4NJI - chains A and B; structure by X-ray diffraction, 2.20 A resolution.

# Chain A (and B)
Name: 7-carboxy-7-deazaguanine synthase
Organism: Burkholderia multivorans
Notes: EC 4.3.99.3; chain B of this document is another copy of the same molecule, construct and numbering; everything in this record applies to it too
UniProt: A9AC61 (A9AC61_BURM1); numbering as in UniProt (aligned over 1-210)
Sequence (230 residues; row label = number of the first residue in the row; numbers below 1 keep their minus sign (Met-19 is residue -19)):
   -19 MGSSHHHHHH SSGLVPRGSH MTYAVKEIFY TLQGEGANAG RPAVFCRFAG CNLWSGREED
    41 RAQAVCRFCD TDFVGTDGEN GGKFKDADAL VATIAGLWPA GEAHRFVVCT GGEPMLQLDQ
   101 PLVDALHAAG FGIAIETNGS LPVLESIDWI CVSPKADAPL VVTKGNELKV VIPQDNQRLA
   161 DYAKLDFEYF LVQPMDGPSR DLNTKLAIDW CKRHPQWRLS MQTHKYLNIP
Not modelled in the structure: -19 to 1
Sequence notes: expression tag (-19 to 0)
Bound ions: 4Fe-4S cluster Fe: Cys31, Cys46, Cys49 (together with S-adenosylmethionine); Mg2+: Thr51 (together with 6-carboxy-5,6,7,8-tetrahydropterin)
Ligand contacts:
  - 6-carboxy-5,6,7,8-tetrahydropterin (2K8; (6R)-2-amino-4-oxo-3,4,5,6,7,8-hexahydropteridine-6-carboxylic acid): Thr11, Leu12, Gln13, Gly14, Glu15, Phe25, Arg27, Thr90, Glu116, His204, Pro210
  - S-adenosylmethionine (SAM): Glu15, Phe48, Cys49, Asp50, Thr51, Thr90, Gly91, Gly92, Glu93, Pro94, Glu116, Thr117, Asn118, Ser133, Lys135, Lys149, Val151, Gln173, Pro174, Met175, Asp176, Gln202
  - 4Fe-4S cluster (SF4): Cys31, Leu33, Trp34, Cys46, Cys49, Phe53, Gly91, Gly92, Glu93, Asn118, Lys135
What the authors report for this chain:
  - binding site for 6-carboxy-5,6,7,8-tetrahydropterin: Gln13, Arg27, Thr90
  - conformationally variable residues (side-chain flip): Gln13
  - Mg2+ coordination: Thr51
  - Mg2+ coordination through a water molecule: Asp50, His204
  - catalytic residues: Glu116, Pro210 (proposed by the authors, not directly observed)
  - contacts within the chain: Asp50-Thr51

# How chain A and chain B interact
Residue-residue contacts (53; chain A residue first):
  Tyr10(A) - Lys192(B)  hydrogen bond (side chain-backbone)
  Tyr10(A) - Pro195(B)
  Leu12(A) - Lys192(B)
  Leu12(A) - Leu199(B)  hydrophobic
  Ala17(A) - Arg198(B)  hydrogen bond (backbone-side chain)
  Asn18(A) - Arg198(B)
  Ala19(A) - Arg198(B)  hydrogen bond (backbone-side chain)
  Gly20(A) - Arg198(B)
  Gly20(A) - Leu199(B)  hydrogen bond (backbone-backbone)
  Arg21(A) - Arg198(B)
  Pro22(A) - Cys191(B)
  Pro22(A) - Pro195(B)  hydrophobic
  Pro22(A) - Trp197(B)
  Trp78(A) - Pro195(B)  hydrophobic
  Pro79(A) - Lys192(B)
  Pro79(A) - Pro195(B)  hydrophobic
  Glu82(A) - Arg193(B)
  Glu82(A) - His194(B)  salt bridge
  Glu82(A) - Pro195(B)
  Ala83(A) - Pro195(B)
  His84(A) - Pro195(B)
  His84(A) - Gln196(B)
  Thr184(A) - Leu207(B)
  Ile188(A) - Ile209(B)  hydrophobic
  Cys191(A) - Pro22(B)
  Lys192(A) - Tyr10(B)  hydrogen bond (backbone-side chain)
  Lys192(A) - Pro79(B)
  Arg193(A) - Glu82(B)
  His194(A) - Glu82(B)  salt bridge
  Pro195(A) - Tyr10(B)
  Pro195(A) - Pro22(B)  hydrophobic
  Pro195(A) - Trp78(B)  hydrophobic
  Pro195(A) - Glu82(B)
  Pro195(A) - Ala83(B)
  Pro195(A) - His84(B)
  Gln196(A) - His84(B)
  Trp197(A) - Pro22(B)
  Arg198(A) - Ala17(B)  hydrogen bond (side chain-backbone)
  Arg198(A) - Asn18(B)
  Arg198(A) - Ala19(B)  hydrogen bond (side chain-backbone)
  Arg198(A) - Gly20(B)
  Arg198(A) - Arg21(B)
  Leu199(A) - Leu12(B)  hydrophobic
  Leu199(A) - Gly20(B)  hydrogen bond (backbone-backbone)
  Leu199(A) - Leu207(B)  hydrophobic
  Met201(A) - Thr203(B)
  Met201(A) - Leu207(B)  hydrophobic
  Thr203(A) - Met201(B)
  Tyr206(A) - Tyr206(B)  hydrophobic
  Leu207(A) - Thr184(B)
  Leu207(A) - Leu199(B)  hydrophobic
  Leu207(A) - Met201(B)  hydrophobic
  Ile209(A) - Ile188(B)  hydrophobic
Other interface residues (no listed pair), chain A (30 interface residues in all): Thr11
Other interface residues (no listed pair), chain B (30 interface residues in all): Thr11

# Summary
Chain A and chain B each contribute 30 residues to their interface, with 8 hydrogen bonds and 2 salt bridges.
Polar pairs include Glu82(A)-His194(B), Tyr10(A)-Lys192(B) and Ala17(A)-Arg198(B). Chain A binds 4Fe-4S
cluster, S-adenosylmethionine and 6-carboxy-5,6,7,8-tetrahydropterin. The paper reports catalytic residues
Glu116(A) and Pro210(A); a binding site for 6-carboxy-5,6,7,8-tetrahydropterin at Gln13(A), Arg27(A) and
Thr90(A).
Chain A and chain B are both 7-carboxy-7-deazaguanine synthase (Burkholderia multivorans); the structure,
Crystal Structure of QueE from Burkholderia multivorans in complex with AdoMet,
6-carboxy-5,6,7,8-tetrahydropterin, and Mg2+, was determined by X-ray diffraction (same publication as 4NJG,
4NJH and 4NJJ).
